PDB entry 3DRH | X-ray diffraction, 1.70 A resolution | chains A and B

== Chain A ==
Molecule: Oligopeptide-binding protein oppA
Source organism: Lactococcus lactis
UniProtKB: A2RJ53 (A2RJ53_LACLM); residues 2-578 here correspond to UniProt positions 24-600 (UniProt number = residue number + 22)
Sequence (590 residues; each row starts with the number of its first residue):
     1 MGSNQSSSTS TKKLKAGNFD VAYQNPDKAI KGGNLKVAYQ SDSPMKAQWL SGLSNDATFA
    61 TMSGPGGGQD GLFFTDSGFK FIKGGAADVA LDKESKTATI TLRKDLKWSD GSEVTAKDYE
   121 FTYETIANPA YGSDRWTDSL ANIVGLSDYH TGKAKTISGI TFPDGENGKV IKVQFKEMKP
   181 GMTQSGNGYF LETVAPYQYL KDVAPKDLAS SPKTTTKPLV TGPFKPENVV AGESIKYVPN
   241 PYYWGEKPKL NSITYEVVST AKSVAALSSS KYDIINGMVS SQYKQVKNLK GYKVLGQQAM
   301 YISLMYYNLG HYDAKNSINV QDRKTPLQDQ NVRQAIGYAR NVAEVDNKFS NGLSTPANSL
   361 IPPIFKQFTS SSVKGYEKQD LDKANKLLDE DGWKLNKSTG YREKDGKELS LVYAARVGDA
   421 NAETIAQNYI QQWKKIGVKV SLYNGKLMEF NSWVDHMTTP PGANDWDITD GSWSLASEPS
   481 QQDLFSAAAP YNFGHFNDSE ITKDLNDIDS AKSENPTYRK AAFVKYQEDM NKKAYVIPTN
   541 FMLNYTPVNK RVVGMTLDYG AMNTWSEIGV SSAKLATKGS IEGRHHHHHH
Unresolved in the structure: 1-13, 573-590
Construct notes: expression tag (1, 579-590)
From the paper describing this entry:
  - binding site for peptide AAAAAA (chain B): S472, S474

== Chain B ==
Molecule: peptide AAAAAA
Sequence (6 residues; each row starts with the number of its first residue):
     1 AAAAAA

== How chain A and chain B interact ==
Residue-residue contacts - 11 pairs, chain A then chain B:
  T137(A) with A1(B)
  Y301(A) with A6(B)
  F450(A) with A5(B), hydrophobic
  S472(A) with A5(B); A6(B), hydrogen bond (backbone-backbone)
  W473(A) with A4(B); A5(B)
  S474(A) with A3(B); A4(B), hydrogen bond (backbone-backbone); A6(B)
  A476(A) with A2(B)
Other interface residues (no listed pair), chain A (9 interface residues in all): L475, D483
From the paper, about this interface:
  - interface residues, chain A: S472(A), S474(A)

== Summary ==
9 residues of chain A face 6 of chain B across their interface; the contacts include 2 hydrogen bonds.
Main-chain hydrogen bonds include S472(A)-A6(B) and S474(A)-A4(B). The paper reports a binding site for
peptide AAAAAA (chain B) at S472(A) and S474(A); interface residues S472(A) and S474(A).
Chain A is Oligopeptide-binding protein oppA (Lactococcus lactis) and chain B is peptide AAAAAA; the
structure, Crystal structure of Lactococcal OppA co-crystallized with Leu-enkephalin in an open conformation,
was determined by X-ray diffraction together with 3DRF, 3DRG, 3DRI, 3DRJ and 3DRK from the same study.
